PDB entry 6UU0 | X-ray diffraction, 3.90 A resolution | chains DDD and 222 of the 9 polymer chains in the assembly

== Chain DDD ==
Protein: DNA-directed RNA polymerase subunit beta'
Organism: Escherichia coli
Notes: EC 2.7.7.6
UniProt: P0A8T7 (RPOC_ECOLI); residues 1-1407 here = UniProt positions 1-1407
Sequence (1407 residues; each row starts with the number of its first residue):
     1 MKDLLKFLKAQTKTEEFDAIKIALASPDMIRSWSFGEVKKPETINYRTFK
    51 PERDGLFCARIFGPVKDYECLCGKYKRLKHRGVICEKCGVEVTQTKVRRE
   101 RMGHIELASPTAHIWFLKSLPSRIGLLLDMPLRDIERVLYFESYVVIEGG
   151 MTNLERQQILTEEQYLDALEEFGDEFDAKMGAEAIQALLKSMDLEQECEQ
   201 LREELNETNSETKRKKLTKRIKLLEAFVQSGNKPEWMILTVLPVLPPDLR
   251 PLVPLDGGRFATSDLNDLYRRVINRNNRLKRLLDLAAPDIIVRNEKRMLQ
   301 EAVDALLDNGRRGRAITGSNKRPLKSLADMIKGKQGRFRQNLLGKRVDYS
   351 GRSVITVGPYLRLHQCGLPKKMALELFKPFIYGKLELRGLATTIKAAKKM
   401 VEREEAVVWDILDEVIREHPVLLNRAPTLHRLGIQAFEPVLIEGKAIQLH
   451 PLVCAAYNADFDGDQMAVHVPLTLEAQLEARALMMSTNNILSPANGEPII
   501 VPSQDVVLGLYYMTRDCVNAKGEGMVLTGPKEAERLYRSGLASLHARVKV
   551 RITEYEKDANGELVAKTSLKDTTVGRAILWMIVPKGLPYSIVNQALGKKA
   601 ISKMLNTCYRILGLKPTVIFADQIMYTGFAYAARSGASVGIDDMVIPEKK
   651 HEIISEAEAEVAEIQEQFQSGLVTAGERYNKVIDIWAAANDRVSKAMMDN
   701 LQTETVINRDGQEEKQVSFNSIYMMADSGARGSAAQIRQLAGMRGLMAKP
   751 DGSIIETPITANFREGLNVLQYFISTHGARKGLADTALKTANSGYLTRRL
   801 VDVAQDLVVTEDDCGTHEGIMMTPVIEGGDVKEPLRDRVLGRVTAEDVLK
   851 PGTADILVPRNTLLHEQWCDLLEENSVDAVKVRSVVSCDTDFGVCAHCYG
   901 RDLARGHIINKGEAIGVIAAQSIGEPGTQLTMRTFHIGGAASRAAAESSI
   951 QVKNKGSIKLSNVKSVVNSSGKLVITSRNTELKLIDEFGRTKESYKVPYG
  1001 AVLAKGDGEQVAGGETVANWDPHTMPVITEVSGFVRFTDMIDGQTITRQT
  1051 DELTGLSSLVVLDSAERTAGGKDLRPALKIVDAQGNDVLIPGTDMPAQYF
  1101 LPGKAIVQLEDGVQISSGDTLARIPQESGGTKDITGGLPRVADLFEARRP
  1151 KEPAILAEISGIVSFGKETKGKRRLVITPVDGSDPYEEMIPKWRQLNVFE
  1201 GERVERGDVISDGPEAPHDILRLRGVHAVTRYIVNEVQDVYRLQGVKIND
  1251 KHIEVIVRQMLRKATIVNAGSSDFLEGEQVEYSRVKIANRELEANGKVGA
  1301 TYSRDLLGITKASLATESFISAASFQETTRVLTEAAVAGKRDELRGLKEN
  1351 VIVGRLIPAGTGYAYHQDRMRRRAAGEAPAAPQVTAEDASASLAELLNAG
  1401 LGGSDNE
Unresolved in the structure: 1-14, 932-943, 1377-1407
Metal / ion sites: Zn2+ site 1: Cys-72, Cys-85, Cys-88; Mg2+: Asp-460, Asp-462, Asp-464 (shared with 1 residue of chain 333); Zn2+ site 2: Cys-814, Cys-898
Ligand contacts: GTP (guanosine-5'-triphosphate): Ala-426, Pro-427, Asn-458, Asp-460, Arg-731, Gln-929
Curated features (UniProtKB/Swiss-Prot):
  - binding site (Zn(2+)): Cys-70, Cys-72, Cys-85, Cys-88, Cys-814, Cys-888, Cys-895, Cys-898
  - binding site (Mg(2+)): Asp-460, Asp-462, Asp-464
  - modified residue: Lys-983 (N6-acetyllysine)
  - mutagenesis: Gln-504 (Q504P: Resistant to antibiotics salinamide A and B), Asn-690 (N690D: Resistant to antibiotics salinamide A and B), Met-697 (M697V: Resistant to antibiotics salinamide A and B), Ala-735 (A735T: Resistant to antibiotics salinamide A and B), Arg-738 (R738C/H/P/S: Resistant to antibiotics salinamide A and B), Ala-748 (A748E: Resistant to antibiotics salinamide A and B), Pro-758 (P758S/T: Resistant to antibiotics salinamide A and B), Phe-763 (F763C: Resistant to antibiotics salinamide A and B), Ser-775 (S775A: Resistant to antibiotics salinamide A and B), Ala-779 (A779T/V: Resistant to antibiotics salinamide A and B), Arg-780 (R780C: Resistant to antibiotics salinamide A and B), Gly-782 (G782A/C: Resistant to antibiotics salinamide A and B), 1 further mutagenesis entry in UniProt

== Chain 222 ==
Molecule: Synthetic DNA 50-MER (promoter template strand)
Sequence (50 nucleotides; row label = number of the first residue in the row):
     3 TCCGCGTCAGACTCGTAGGATTATAGCATACGTGAGGTGGGATGTCAAGG
Unresolved in the structure: 38-52

== How chain DDD and chain 222 interact ==
Contacting residue pairs (28; chain DDD residue first):
  Lys-87(DDD) / DG36(222)  salt bridge to the phosphate
  Leu-120(DDD) / DT9(222)  sugar contact
  Arg-259(DDD) / DA22(222)  salt bridge to the phosphate
  Arg-311(DDD) / DC10(222)  salt bridge to the phosphate
  Ser-319(DDD) / DA22(222)  hydrogen bond to the base
  Asn-320(DDD) / DA22(222)  hydrogen bond to the base
  Lys-332(DDD) / DC10(222)  salt bridge to the phosphate
  Lys-334(DDD) / DA13(222)  salt bridge to the phosphate
  Lys-334(DDD) / DC14(222)  salt bridge to the phosphate
  Arg-339(DDD) / DG12(222)  salt bridge to the phosphate
  Arg-346(DDD) / DC16(222)  salt bridge to the phosphate
  Arg-352(DDD) / DT15(222)  base contact
  Arg-352(DDD) / DC16(222)  sugar contact
  Ala-426(DDD) / DC14(222)  base contact
  Ala-426(DDD) / DT15(222)  sugar contact
  Pro-427(DDD) / DA13(222)  base contact
  Pro-427(DDD) / DC14(222)  base contact
  Gln-465(DDD) / DC16(222)  sugar contact
  Thr-790(DDD) / DA13(222)  hydrogen bond to the base
  Ala-791(DDD) / DG12(222)  phosphate contact
  Ala-791(DDD) / DA13(222)  sugar contact
  Gly-794(DDD) / DA13(222)  sugar contact
  Tyr-795(DDD) / DG12(222)  sugar contact
  Arg-798(DDD) / DG12(222)  salt bridge to the phosphate
  Gln-1326(DDD) / DA11(222)  phosphate contact
  Glu-1327(DDD) / DA11(222)  hydrogen bond to the phosphate
  Arg-1330(DDD) / DT9(222)  hydrogen bond to the phosphate
  Arg-1330(DDD) / DC10(222)  salt bridge to the phosphate
Interface residues without a listed pair, chain DDD (24 interface residues in all): Thr-1328, Thr-1329

== In short ==
The interface between chain DDD and chain 222 involves 24 residues on one side and 10 on the other; the
contacts include 5 hydrogen bonds and 10 salt bridges. Polar contacts include Ser-319(DDD)/DA22(222),
Asn-320(DDD)/DA22(222) and Thr-790(DDD)/DA13(222). Ligands of chain DDD: GTP.
Here chain DDD is DNA-directed RNA polymerase subunit beta' (Escherichia coli) and chain 222 is Synthetic DNA
50-MER (promoter template strand). Entry 6UU0 (E. coli sigma-S transcription initiation complex with a 3-nt
RNA and a mismatching GTP ("Fresh" crystal ...) was determined by X-ray diffraction (same publication as 6UTV,
6UTW, 6UTX, 6UTY, 6UTZ, 6UU1 and 11 further entries).
